6PST - chains J and K of the 10 polymer chains in the assembly; structure by electron microscopy, 3.00 A resolution.

Chain J:
Protein: DNA-directed RNA polymerase subunit beta'
Source organism: Escherichia coli
Notes: EC 2.7.7.6
UniProt: P0A8T7 (RPOC_ECOLI); residues 2-1407 here = UniProt positions 2-1407
Amino-acid sequence (1430 residues; numbered 1 to 1430; the number before each row is that of its first residue):
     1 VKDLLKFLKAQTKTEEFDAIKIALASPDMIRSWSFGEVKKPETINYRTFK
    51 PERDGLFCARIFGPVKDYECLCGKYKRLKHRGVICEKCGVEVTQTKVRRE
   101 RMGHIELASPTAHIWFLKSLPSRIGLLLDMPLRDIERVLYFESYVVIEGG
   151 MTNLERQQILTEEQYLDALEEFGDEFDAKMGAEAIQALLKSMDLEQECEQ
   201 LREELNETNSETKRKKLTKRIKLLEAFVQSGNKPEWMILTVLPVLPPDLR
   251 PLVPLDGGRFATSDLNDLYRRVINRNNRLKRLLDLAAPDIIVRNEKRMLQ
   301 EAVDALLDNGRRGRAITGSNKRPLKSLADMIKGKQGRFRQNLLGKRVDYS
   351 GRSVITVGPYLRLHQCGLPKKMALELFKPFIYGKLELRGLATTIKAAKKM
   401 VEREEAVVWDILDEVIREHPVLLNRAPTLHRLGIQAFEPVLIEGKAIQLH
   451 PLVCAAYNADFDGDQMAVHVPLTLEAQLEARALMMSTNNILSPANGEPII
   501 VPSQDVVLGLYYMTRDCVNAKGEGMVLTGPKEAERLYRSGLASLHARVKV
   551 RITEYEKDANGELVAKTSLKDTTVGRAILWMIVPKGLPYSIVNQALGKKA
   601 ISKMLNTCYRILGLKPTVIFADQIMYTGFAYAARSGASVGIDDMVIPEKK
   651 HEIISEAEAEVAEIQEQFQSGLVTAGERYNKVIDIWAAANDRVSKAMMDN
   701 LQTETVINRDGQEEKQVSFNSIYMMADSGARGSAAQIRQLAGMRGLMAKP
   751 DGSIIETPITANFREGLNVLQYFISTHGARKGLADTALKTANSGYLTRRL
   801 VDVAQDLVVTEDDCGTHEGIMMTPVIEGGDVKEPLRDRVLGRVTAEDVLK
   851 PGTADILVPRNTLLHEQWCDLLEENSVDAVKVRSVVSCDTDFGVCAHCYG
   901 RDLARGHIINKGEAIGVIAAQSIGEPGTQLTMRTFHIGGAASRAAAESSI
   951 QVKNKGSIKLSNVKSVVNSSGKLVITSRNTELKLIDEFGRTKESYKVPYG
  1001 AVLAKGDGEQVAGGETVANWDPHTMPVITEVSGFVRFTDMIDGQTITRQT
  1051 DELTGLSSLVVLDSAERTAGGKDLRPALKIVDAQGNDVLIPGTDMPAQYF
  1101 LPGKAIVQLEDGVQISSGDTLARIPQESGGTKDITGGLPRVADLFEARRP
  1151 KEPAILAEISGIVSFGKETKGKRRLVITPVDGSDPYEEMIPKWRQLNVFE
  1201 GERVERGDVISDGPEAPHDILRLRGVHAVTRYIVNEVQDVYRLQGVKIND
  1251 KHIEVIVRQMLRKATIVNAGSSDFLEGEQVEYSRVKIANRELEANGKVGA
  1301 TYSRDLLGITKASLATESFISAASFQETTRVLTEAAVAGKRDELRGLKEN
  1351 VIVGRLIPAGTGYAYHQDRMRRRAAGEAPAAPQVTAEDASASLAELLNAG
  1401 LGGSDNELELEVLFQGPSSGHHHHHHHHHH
Not modelled in the structure: 1-15, 938-1133, 1376-1430
Differences from the reference sequence: expression tag (1, 1408-1430)
Ion coordination: Zn2+ site 1: Cys70, Cys72, Cys85, Cys88; Mg2+: Asp460, Asp462, Asp464; Zn2+ site 2: Cys814, Cys888, Cys895, Cys898
Small-molecule neighbours: chapso (1N7): Gln929, Phe935, Ile937, Leu1243, Gln1244
Swiss-Prot annotation at these positions:
  - binding site (Zn(2+)): Cys70, Cys72, Cys85, Cys88, Cys814, Cys888, Cys895, Cys898
  - binding site (Mg(2+)): Asp460, Asp462, Asp464
  - modified residue: Lys983 (N6-acetyllysine)
  - mutagenesis: Gln504 (Q504P: Resistant to antibiotics salinamide A and B), Asn690 (N690D: Resistant to antibiotics salinamide A and B), Met697 (M697V: Resistant to antibiotics salinamide A and B), Ala735 (A735T: Resistant to antibiotics salinamide A and B), Arg738 (R738C/H/P/S: Resistant to antibiotics salinamide A and B), Ala748 (A748E: Resistant to antibiotics salinamide A and B), Pro758 (P758S/T: Resistant to antibiotics salinamide A and B), Phe763 (F763C: Resistant to antibiotics salinamide A and B), Ser775 (S775A: Resistant to antibiotics salinamide A and B), Ala779 (A779T/V: Resistant to antibiotics salinamide A and B), Arg780 (R780C: Resistant to antibiotics salinamide A and B), Gly782 (G782A/C: Resistant to antibiotics salinamide A and B), 1 further mutagenesis entry in UniProt
What the authors report for this chain:
  - binding site for the 85-nt DNA strand: Tyr46, Arg47

Chain K:
Protein: DNA-directed RNA polymerase subunit omega
Source organism: Escherichia coli
Notes: EC 2.7.7.6
UniProt: P0A802 (RPOZ_ECO57); numbering as in UniProt (aligned over 1-91)
Amino-acid sequence (91 residues; row label = number of the first residue in the row):
     1 MARVTVQDAVEKIGNRFDLVLVAARRARQMQVGGKDPLVPEENDKTTVIA
    51 LREIEEGLINNQILDVRERQEQQEQEAAELQAVTAIAEGRR
Not modelled in the structure: 1-2, 75-91

Chain J / chain K interface:
Residue-residue contacts (44; chain J residue first):
  Glu414(J) - Lys45(K)
  Val415(J) - Lys45(K)  hydrogen bond (backbone-side chain)
  Arg417(J) - Asn43(K)
  Glu418(J) - Asp44(K)
  Glu418(J) - Lys45(K)
  Glu418(J) - Val48(K)
  Glu438(J) - Arg3(K)
  Thr473(J) - Arg28(K)
  Leu474(J) - Ala27(K)
  Leu474(J) - Arg28(K)
  Leu474(J) - Gln31(K)
  Glu475(J) - Ala24(K)
  Glu475(J) - Arg28(K)  salt bridge
  Gln477(J) - Thr47(K)
  Leu478(J) - Val20(K)
  Leu478(J) - Ala23(K)  hydrophobic
  Leu478(J) - Ala24(K)  hydrophobic
  Leu478(J) - Thr47(K)
  Leu478(J) - Leu51(K)  hydrophobic
  Glu479(J) - Val20(K)
  Arg481(J) - Arg3(K)  hydrogen bond (side chain-backbone)
  Arg481(J) - Leu51(K)
  Ala482(J) - Val6(K)
  Ala482(J) - Arg16(K)  hydrogen bond (backbone-side chain)
  Ala482(J) - Val20(K)  hydrophobic
  Leu483(J) - Arg16(K)
  Leu483(J) - Val20(K)  hydrophobic
  Met485(J) - Val4(K)
  Thr487(J) - Val4(K)  hydrogen bond (side chain-backbone)
  Asn488(J) - Arg16(K)  hydrogen bond
  Leu614(J) - Thr5(K)
  Lys615(J) - Thr5(K)
  Lys615(J) - Gln7(K)  hydrogen bond
  Lys615(J) - Asp8(K)  salt bridge
  Arg905(J) - Arg16(K)
  Asn910(J) - Asn15(K)
  Asn910(J) - Arg16(K)
  Asn910(J) - Phe17(K)
  Lys911(J) - Asn15(K)
  Glu913(J) - Phe17(K)
  Gly1360(J) - Phe17(K)
  Thr1361(J) - Phe17(K)
  Thr1361(J) - Leu21(K)
  Ala1364(J) - Leu21(K)  hydrophobic
Other interface residues (no listed pair), chain J (29 interface residues in all): His364, His419, Gly912
Other interface residues (no listed pair), chain K (24 interface residues in all): Leu19, Thr46

In short:
29 residues of chain J and 24 residues of chain K are in contact, with 6 hydrogen bonds and 2 salt bridges.
Polar pairs include Glu475(J)-Arg28(K), Lys615(J)-Asp8(K) and Val415(J)-Lys45(K). Ligands of chain J: chapso.
The paper reports a binding site for the 85-nt DNA strand at Tyr46(J) and Arg47(J).
Chain J is DNA-directed RNA polymerase subunit beta' and chain K is DNA-directed RNA polymerase subunit omega,
both from Escherichia coli; the structure, Escherichia coli RNA polymerase promoter unwinding intermediate
(TRPi1.5b) with TraR and mutant rpsT P2 promoter, was determined by electron microscopy together with 6PSQ,
6PSR, 6PSS, 6PSU, 6PSV and 6PSW from the same study.
